6FZ5 - chain A; structure by X-ray diffraction, 1.89 A resolution.

== Chain A ==
Molecule: Glycylpeptide N-tetradecanoyltransferase 1
From: Homo sapiens
Notes: EC 2.3.1.97
UniProtKB: P30419 (NMT1_HUMAN); residue numbers follow UniProt; this construct covers 115-496
Chain sequence (382 residues; row label = number of the first residue in the row):
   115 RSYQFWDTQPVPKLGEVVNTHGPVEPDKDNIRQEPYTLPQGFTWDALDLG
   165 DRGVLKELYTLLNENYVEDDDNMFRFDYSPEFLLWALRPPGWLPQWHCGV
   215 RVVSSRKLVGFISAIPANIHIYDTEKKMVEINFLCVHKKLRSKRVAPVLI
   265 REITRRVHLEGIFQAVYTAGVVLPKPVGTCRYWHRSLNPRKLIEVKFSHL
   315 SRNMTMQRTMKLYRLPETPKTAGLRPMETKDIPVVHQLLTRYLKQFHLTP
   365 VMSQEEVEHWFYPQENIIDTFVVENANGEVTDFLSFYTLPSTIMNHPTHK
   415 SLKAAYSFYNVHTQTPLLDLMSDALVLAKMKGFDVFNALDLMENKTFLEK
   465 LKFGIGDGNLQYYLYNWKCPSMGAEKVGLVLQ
Metal / ion sites: Mg2+: Leu254 (together with tetradecanoyl-coa)
Residues lining bound ligands:
  - BXN (4-[3-[(8AR)-3,4,6,7,8,8A-hexahydro-1H-pyrrolo[1,2-a]pyrazin-2-yl]propyl]-2,6-bis(chloranyl)-N-methyl-N-(1,3,5-trimethylpyrazol-4-yl)benzenesulfonamide): Tyr180, Val181, Glu182, Asp183, Phe188, Arg189, Phe190, Tyr192, Asn246, Thr282, Ala283, Gly284, Tyr296, His298, Phe311, Ser405, Leu416, Tyr420, Asn451, Gly472, Asn473, Leu474, Leu495, Gln496
  - tetradecanoyl-coa (MYA): Tyr117, Gln118, Phe119, Trp120, Asn179, Tyr180, Val181, Val243, Ile245, Asn246, Phe247, Leu248, Cys249, Val250, Leu254, Arg255, Ser256, Lys257, Arg258, Val259, Ala260, Pro261, Ile264, Ile267, Thr268, Val271, His272, Ile276, Phe277, Gln278, Ala279, Tyr281, Thr282, Ala283, Val285, Leu287, Tyr479
Reported in the primary citation:
  - mutagenesis - N473H/L495M/Q496L: unchanged catalytic activity
  - mutagenesis - R295Q/W297F/A452M/L453V/L462V/N473H/L495M/Q496L (79.4 nM vs. 430 nM), N473H/L495M/Q496L, L495M: increased binding to BXN
  - mutagenesis - Q496L: unchanged binding to BXN
  - mutagenesis - R295Q/N473H/L495M/Q496L, R295Q/W297F/A452M/L453V/L462V/N473H/L495M/Q496L: increased binding to Ki values
  - specificity-determining residues: Gln496 (from molecular simulation)
  - contacts within the chain: Arg295-Gly470 (hydrogen bond), Arg295-Asp471, Arg295-Gly472
  - mutagenesis - R295Q: unchanged binding to 5

== In short ==
Ligands of chain A: compound BXN and tetradecanoyl-coa. The paper reports that
R295Q/W297F/A452M/L453V/L462V/N473H/L495M/Q496L, N473H/L495M/Q496L and L495M increase binding to BXN; the
specificity determinant Gln496; 6 substitutions were tested in all.
Chain A is Glycylpeptide N-tetradecanoyltransferase 1 (Homo sapiens); the structure, Human
N-myristoyltransferase (NMT1) with Myristoyl-CoA and inhibitor bound, was determined by X-ray diffraction,
deposited together with 6FZ2, 6FZ3, 6F56, 6EU5 and 6EWF.
